3TZV - chains G and H of the 4 polymer chains in the assembly; structure by X-ray diffraction, 3.06 A resolution.

[Chain G]
Molecule: Invariant Natural Killer T Cell Receptor chain A
Source organism: Homo sapiens
Notes: engineered mutation(s): T164C, C211A
Chain sequence (213 residues; row label = number of the first residue in the row; numbers below 1 keep their minus sign (Met-2 is residue -2)):
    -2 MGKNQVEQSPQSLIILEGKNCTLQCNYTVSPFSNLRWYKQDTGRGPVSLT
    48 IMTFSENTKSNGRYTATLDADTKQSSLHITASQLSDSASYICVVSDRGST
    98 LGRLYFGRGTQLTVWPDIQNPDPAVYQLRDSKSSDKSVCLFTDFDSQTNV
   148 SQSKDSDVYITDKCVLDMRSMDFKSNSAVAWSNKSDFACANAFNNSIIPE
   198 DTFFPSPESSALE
Not modelled in the structure: -2 to 0, 150, 182, 204-210
Disulfides: Cys22-Cys89, Cys136-Cys186
Ligand contacts: LSC ((4R,7R,18E)-4,7-dihydroxy-N,N,N-trimethyl-10-oxo-3,5,9-trioxa-4-phosphaheptacos-18-en-1-aminium 4-oxide): Val26, Ser27, Pro28, Phe29, Phe51, Lys70
From the paper describing this entry:
  - binding site for LSC: Ser27, Pro28, Phe29, Phe51

[Chain H]
Molecule: Invariant Natural Killer T Cell Receptor chain B
Source organism: Homo sapiens
Notes: engineered mutation(s): S174C, C192A, C248S
Chain sequence (259 residues; numbered -1 to 257; the number before each row is that of its first residue; numbers below 1 keep their minus sign (Met-1 is residue -1)):
    -1 MSEADIYQTPRYLVIGTGKKITLECSQTMGHDKMYWYQQDPGMELHLIHY
    49 SYGVNSTEKGDLSSESTVSRIRTEHFPLTLESARPSHTSQYLCASSEEGA
    99 LKESVGTQYFGPGTRLLVLEDLKNVFPPEVAVFEPSEAEISHTQKATLVC
   149 LATGFYPDHVELSWWVNGKEVHSGVCTDPQPLKEQPALNDSRYALSSRLR
   199 VSATFWQNPRNHFRCQVQFYGLSENDEWTQDRAKPVTQIVSAEAWGRADS
   249 VDKLAAALE
Not modelled in the structure: -1 to 1, 59, 247-257
Disulfides: Cys23-Cys91, Cys148-Cys213

[How chain G and chain H interact]
Contacting residue pairs - 77 pairs, chain G then chain H:
  Arg33(G) - Glu96(H)  salt bridge
  Tyr35(G) - Gln106(H)  hydrogen bond
  Tyr35(G) - Phe108(H)  hydrophobic
  Gln37(G) - Gln37(H)  hydrogen bond
  Gly42(G) - Gly109(H)
  Pro43(G) - Leu90(H)
  Pro43(G) - Phe108(H)
  Ser45(G) - Thr105(H)  hydrogen bond
  Ser45(G) - Gln106(H)
  Ile48(G) - Thr105(H)
  Ser96(G) - Glu96(H)
  Thr97(G) - Lys31(H)  hydrogen bond (backbone-side chain)
  Thr97(G) - Tyr50(H)
  Thr97(G) - Glu96(H)
  Gly99(G) - Lys31(H)
  Leu101(G) - Gln106(H)
  Phe103(G) - Tyr35(H)
  Phe103(G) - Glu42(H)
  Phe103(G) - Leu43(H)  hydrophobic
  Gly104(G) - Glu42(H)
  Arg105(G) - Glu42(H)
  Asp119(G) - His140(H)  salt bridge
  Tyr123(G) - Ser134(H)
  Tyr123(G) - Glu137(H)
  Tyr123(G) - Thr141(H)
  Gln124(G) - Ser134(H)
  Leu125(G) - Phe131(H)
  Leu125(G) - Glu132(H)
  Leu125(G) - Pro133(H)  hydrophobic
  Leu125(G) - Ser134(H)
  Leu125(G) - Thr145(H)
  Leu125(G) - Val147(H)  hydrophobic
  Arg126(G) - Phe131(H)
  Arg126(G) - Glu132(H)  hydrogen bond (backbone-backbone)
  Asp127(G) - Val130(H)
  Asp127(G) - Phe131(H)
  Ser128(G) - Val130(H)  hydrogen bond (backbone-backbone)
  Ser128(G) - Glu132(H)
  Ser128(G) - Glu241(H)  hydrogen bond (side chain-backbone)
  Lys133(G) - Phe131(H)
  Ser134(G) - Phe131(H)
  Val135(G) - Phe131(H)  hydrophobic
  Leu137(G) - Thr145(H)
  Thr139(G) - Arg198(H)
  Asp140(G) - Thr141(H)
  Asp140(G) - Arg198(H)  salt bridge
  Lys151(G) - Pro184(H)
  Ser153(G) - Glu182(H)
  Ser153(G) - Pro184(H)
  Tyr156(G) - Glu182(H)  hydrogen bond (side chain-backbone)
  Thr158(G) - Asp176(H)  hydrogen bond
  Thr158(G) - Ser194(H)
  Thr158(G) - Arg196(H)
  Cys161(G) - Cys174(H)  disulfide
  Cys161(G) - Thr175(H)
  Cys161(G) - Arg196(H)
  Val162(G) - Cys174(H)
  Leu163(G) - Gly172(H)
  Leu163(G) - Val173(H)
  Leu163(G) - Cys174(H)  hydrophobic
  Asp164(G) - Ser171(H)
  Asp164(G) - Gly172(H)  hydrogen bond (backbone-backbone)
  Met165(G) - Lys143(H)
  Met165(G) - Ser171(H)
  Met165(G) - Arg198(H)
  Met165(G) - Val199(H)  hydrophobic
  Arg166(G) - Ser171(H)  hydrogen bond (backbone-side chain)
  Phe170(G) - Lys143(H)
  Phe170(G) - Arg198(H)
  Ser172(G) - Arg198(H)  hydrogen bond
  Ser174(G) - Arg196(H)  hydrogen bond (backbone-side chain)
  Val176(G) - Ser194(H)
  Val176(G) - Arg196(H)
  Trp178(G) - Leu149(H)  hydrophobic
  Trp178(G) - Ala192(H)  hydrophobic
  Phe200(G) - Ala136(H)  hydrophobic
  Phe200(G) - His140(H)
Interface residues without a listed pair, chain G (53 interface residues in all): Asn1, Thr39, Arg41, Thr50, Ile88, Ile157, Asp159, Ser167, Met168, Ala175
Interface residues without a listed pair, chain H (51 interface residues in all): Glu101, Ser102, Val103, Gly104, Pro110, Ala129, Pro177, Leu180, Lys181, Gln183, Ser200, Ala242
Disulfides between the chains: Cys161(G)-Cys174(H)

[In short]
53 residues of chain G and 51 residues of chain H are in contact; the contacts include 1 disulfide bond, 13
hydrogen bonds and 3 salt bridges. Polar contacts include Arg33(G)-Glu96(H), Asp119(G)-His140(H) and
Asp140(G)-Arg198(H). Ligands of chain G: compound LSC. The paper reports a binding site for LSC at Ser27(G),
Pro28(G) and Phe29(G) among others.
Chain G is Invariant Natural Killer T Cell Receptor chain A and chain H is Invariant Natural Killer T Cell
Receptor chain B, both from Homo sapiens; the structure, Crystal structure of an iNKT TCR in complex with
CD1d-lysophosphatidylcholine, was determined by X-ray diffraction (same publication as 3TYF and 3U0P).
